Entry 6BOT (X-ray diffraction, 2.30 A resolution); this record covers chains A and P of the 3 polymer chains in the assembly.

[Chain A]
Name: DNA-(apurinic or apyrimidinic site) lyase
From: Homo sapiens
Notes: EC 3.1.-.-, 4.2.99.18
Reference sequence: P27695 (APEX1_HUMAN); residue numbers follow UniProt; this construct covers 1-318
Amino-acid sequence (318 residues; row label = number of the first residue in the row):
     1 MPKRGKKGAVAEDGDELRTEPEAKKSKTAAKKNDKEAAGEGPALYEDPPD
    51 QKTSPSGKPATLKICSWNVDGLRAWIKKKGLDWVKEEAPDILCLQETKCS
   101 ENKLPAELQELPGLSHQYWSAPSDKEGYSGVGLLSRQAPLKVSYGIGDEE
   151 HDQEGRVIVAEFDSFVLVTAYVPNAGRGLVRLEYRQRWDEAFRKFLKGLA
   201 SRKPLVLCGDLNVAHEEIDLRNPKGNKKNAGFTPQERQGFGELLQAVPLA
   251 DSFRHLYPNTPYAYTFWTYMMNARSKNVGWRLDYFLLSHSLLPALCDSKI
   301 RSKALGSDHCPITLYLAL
Unresolved in the structure: 1-42, 124-127, 148-152
Differences from the reference sequence: engineered mutation Ala138 (Cys in P27695)

[Chain P]
Molecule: 21-nt DNA strand
Sequence (21 nucleotides; numbered 1 to 21; the number before each row is that of its first residue):
     1 GCTGATGCGCXCGACGGATCC
Modified / non-standard residues: DV3 (1,4-anhydro-2-deoxy-5-O-thiophosphono-D-erythro-pentitol) at position 11

[Chain A / chain P interface]
Pairs across the interface (28):
  Asn68(A) with DV3_11(P), base contact
  Tyr171(A) with DV3_11(P), hydrogen bond to the phosphate
  Asn174(A) with DC10(P), phosphate contact; DV3_11(P), hydrogen bond to the phosphate
  Arg177(A) with DC10(P), base contact; DC12(P), salt bridge to the phosphate
  Asp210(A) with DV3_11(P), base contact
  Asn212(A) with DV3_11(P), sugar contact
  Asn222(A) with DG13(P), hydrogen bond to the phosphate
  Asn226(A) with DC12(P), sugar contact; DG13(P), hydrogen bond to the phosphate
  Asn229(A) with DV3_11(P), sugar contact; DC12(P), base contact
  Ala230(A) with DV3_11(P), sugar contact
  Phe266(A) with DV3_11(P), base contact
  Thr268(A) with DG13(P), sugar contact
  Met270(A) with DC12(P), base contact
  Met271(A) with DC12(P), base contact; DG13(P), sugar contact; DA14(P), sugar contact
  Lys276(A) with DA14(P), salt bridge to the phosphate
  Val278(A) with DG13(P), phosphate contact
  Trp280(A) with DV3_11(P), sugar contact; DC12(P), sugar contact; DG13(P), hydrogen bond to the phosphate
  Leu282(A) with DV3_11(P), sugar contact
  Asp308(A) with DV3_11(P), base contact
  His309(A) with DV3_11(P), salt bridge to the phosphate
Interface residues without a listed pair, chain A (23 interface residues in all): Gly176, Gly231, Ala273

[Overview]
The interface between chain A and chain P involves 23 residues on one side and 5 on the other, with 5 hydrogen
bonds and 3 salt bridges. Polar contacts include Tyr171(A)-DV3_11(P), Asn174(A)-DV3_11(P) and
Asn222(A)-DG13(P).
Here chain A is DNA-(apurinic or apyrimidinic site) lyase (Homo sapiens) and chain P is a 21-nt DNA strand.
Entry 6BOT (Human APE1 substrate complex with an C/C mismatch adjacent the THF) was determined by X-ray
diffraction (same publication as 6BOQ, 6BOR, 6BOS, 6BOU, 6BOV and 6BOW).
